Entry 3KIF (X-ray diffraction, 2.50 A resolution); this record covers chains G and J of the 10 polymer chains in the assembly.

[Chain G (and J)]
Protein: 5-bladed beta-propeller lectin
Source organism: synthetic construct
Notes: chain J of this document is another copy of the same molecule, construct and numbering; everything in this record applies to it too
Amino-acid sequence (106 residues; numbered 1 to 106; the number before each row is that of its first residue):
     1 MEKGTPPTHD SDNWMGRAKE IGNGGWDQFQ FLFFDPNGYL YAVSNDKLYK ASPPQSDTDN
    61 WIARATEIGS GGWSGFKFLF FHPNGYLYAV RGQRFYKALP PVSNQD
Not modelled in the structure: 1-13, 102-106 (chain J: 1-12, 106)
Ligand contacts: GDL (2-(acetylamido)-2-deoxy-D-glucono-1,5-lactone): G22, N23, G24, G25, W26, F29, D57, D59, N60, W61, I62

[Chain G / chain J interface]
Residue-residue contacts (11; chain G residue first):
  P36(G) - L99(J)
  N37(G) - Y86(J)  hydrogen bond
  N37(G) - L99(J)
  H82(G) - Q105(J)
  P83(G) - V102(J)  hydrophobic
  N84(G) - P101(J)
  N84(G) - V102(J)  hydrogen bond (side chain-backbone)
  N84(G) - S103(J)  hydrogen bond (side chain-backbone)
  N84(G) - Q105(J)
  Y88(G) - Q105(J)  hydrogen bond
  K97(G) - Q105(J)
Also at the interface, not in a pair above, chain G (8 interface residues in all): Y86

[In short]
8 residues of chain G face 6 of chain J across their interface; the contacts include 4 hydrogen bonds. Polar
contacts include N37(G)-Y86(J), N84(G)-V102(J) and N84(G)-S103(J). Chain G binds compound GDL.
Chain G and chain J are both 5-bladed beta-propeller lectin (synthetic construct); the structure, The crystal
structures of two fragments truncated from 5-bladed beta-propeller lectin, tachylectin-2 (Lib1-B7-18 and
Lib2-D2-15), was determined by X-ray diffraction, deposited together with 3KIH.
